PDB entry 6TDA | electron microscopy, 15.00 A resolution (very low resolution: no residue pairs are listed; an interface is given only as per-side residue counts) | chains C and J of the 23 polymer chains in the assembly

[Chain C]
Molecule: Histone H2A
From: Xenopus laevis
UniProtKB: Q6AZJ8 (Q6AZJ8_XENLA); residues 1-129 here correspond to UniProt positions 2-130 (UniProt number = residue number + 1)
Sequence (129 residues; each row starts with the number of its first residue):
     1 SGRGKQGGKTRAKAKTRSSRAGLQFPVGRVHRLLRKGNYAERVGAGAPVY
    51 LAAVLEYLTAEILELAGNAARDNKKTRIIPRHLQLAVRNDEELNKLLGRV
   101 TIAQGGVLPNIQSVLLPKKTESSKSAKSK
Disordered / not traced: 1-14, 117-129

[Chain J]
Molecule: DNA-j
Sequence (237 nucleotides; each row starts with the number of its first residue; numbers below 1 keep their minus sign (DT-53 is residue -53)):
   -53 TCATTACCCAGCCCGCCTAGTTTTAAAGGCGAAAAAAACCGACGAAAAGA
    -3 GTTAAATCGATGTATATATCTGACACGTGCCTGGAGACTAGGGAGTAATC
    47 CCCTTGGCGGTTAAAACGCGGGGGACAGCGCGTACGTGCGTTTAAGCGGT
    97 GCTAGAGCTGTCTACGACCAATTGAGCGGCCTCGGCACCGGGATTCTGAT
   147 GGAAACCCATACACAGGGAAGATATCCGGTCCGTAGG
Disordered / not traced: -53 to 23

[Chain C / chain J interface]
At this resolution (15 A) residue pairs are not listed: 8 residues of chain C and 6 of chain J lie at the interface.

[In short]
8 residues of chain C and 6 residues of chain J are in contact.
Here chain C is Histone H2A (Xenopus laevis) and chain J is DNA-j. Entry 6TDA (Structure of SWI/SNF chromatin
remodeler RSC bound to a nucleosome) was determined by electron microscopy.
